4ZNI - chain A; structure by X-ray diffraction, 2.10 A resolution.

[Chain A]
Name: Phage terminase large subunit
Source organism: Thermus phage P7426
UniProtKB: A7XXR1 (A7XXR1_9CAUD); residues 1-256 here = UniProt positions 1-256
Chain sequence (274 residues; each row starts with the number of its first residue; numbers below 1 keep their minus sign (Gly-4 is residue -4)):
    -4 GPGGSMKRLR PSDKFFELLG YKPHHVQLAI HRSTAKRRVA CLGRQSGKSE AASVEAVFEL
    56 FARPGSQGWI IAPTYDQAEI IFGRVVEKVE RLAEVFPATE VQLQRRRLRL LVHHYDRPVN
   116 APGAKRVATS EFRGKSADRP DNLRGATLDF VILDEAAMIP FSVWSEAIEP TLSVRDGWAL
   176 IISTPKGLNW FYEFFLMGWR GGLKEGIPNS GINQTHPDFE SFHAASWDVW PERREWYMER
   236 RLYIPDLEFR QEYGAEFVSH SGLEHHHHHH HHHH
Disordered / not traced: -4 to 2, 254-269
Sequence notes: expression tag (-4 to 0, 257-269)
What the authors report for this chain:
  - binding site for sulfate ion: Arg101
  - mutagenesis - R39A, R139A, R139A/E150A, E150A, R235A: abolished catalytic activity
  - catalytic residues: Arg139
  - mutagenesis - W231A, Y238A: decreased catalytic activity
  - mutagenesis - R101E: abolished binding to DNA
  - mutagenesis - R101E: unchanged catalytic activity
  - mutagenesis - R39A, R58A: unchanged binding to DNA
  - binding site for sulfate ion: Arg100, Arg102, Arg104, Arg128 (proposed by the authors, not directly observed)
  - contacts within the chain: Arg39-Ser221, Gln40-Trp225

[In short]
From the paper: the catalytic residue Arg139; R39A, R139A and R139A/E150A, among others, abolish catalytic
activity; 9 substitutions were tested in all.
Chain A is Phage terminase large subunit (Thermus phage P7426); the structure, Thermus Phage P74-26 Large
Terminase ATPase domain (I 2 3 space group), was determined by X-ray diffraction (same publication as 4ZNJ,
4ZNK and 4ZNL).
